PDB entry 1HV4 | X-ray diffraction, 2.80 A resolution | chains A and D of the 4 polymer chains in the assembly

[Chain A]
Molecule: Hemoglobin alpha-A chain
Organism: Anser indicus
Reference sequence: P01990 (HBA_ANSIN); numbering as in UniProt (aligned over 1-141)
Chain sequence (141 residues; numbered 1 to 141; the number before each row is that of its first residue):
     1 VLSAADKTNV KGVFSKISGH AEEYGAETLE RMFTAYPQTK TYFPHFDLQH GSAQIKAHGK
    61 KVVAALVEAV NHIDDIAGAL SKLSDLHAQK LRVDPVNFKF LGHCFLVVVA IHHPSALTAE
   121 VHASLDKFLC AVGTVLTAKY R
Bound ions: heme Fe near His87 (its only coordinating residue here)
Ligand contacts: heme (HEM): Met32, Thr39, Tyr42, Phe43, His45, Phe46, His58, Lys61, Val62, Ala65, Leu66, Leu83, Leu86, His87, Leu91, Val93, Asn97, Phe98, Leu101, Val132
What the authors report for this chain:
  - conformationally variable residues (side-chain flip): His58

[Chain D]
Molecule: Hemoglobin beta chain
Organism: Anser indicus
Reference sequence: P02118 (HBB_ANSIN); residue numbers follow UniProt; this construct covers 1-146
Chain sequence (146 residues; row label = number of the first residue in the row):
     1 VHWSAEEKQL ITGLWGKVNV ADCGAEALAR LLIVYPWTQR FFSSFGNLSS PTAILGNPMV
    61 RAHGKKVLTS FGDAVKNLDN IKNTFAQLSE LHCDKLHVDP ENFRLLGDIL IIVLAAHFAK
   121 EFTPDCQAAW QKLVRVVAHA LARKYH
Bound ions: heme Fe near His92 (its only coordinating residue here)
Ligand contacts: heme (HEM): Leu31, Thr38, Phe41, Phe42, Ser44, Phe45, His63, Lys66, Val67, Ser70, Phe71, Phe85, Leu88, His92, Leu96, Val98, Asn102, Phe103, Leu106, Val137, Leu141
Swiss-Prot annotation at these positions:
  - binding site (heme b): His63, His92
What the authors report for this chain:
  - binding site for heme: His63

[How chain A and chain D interact]
Pairs across the interface (15):
  Gln38(A) - His97(D)
  Thr41(A) - Arg40(D)
  Tyr42(A) - Arg40(D)
  Leu91(A) - Arg40(D)
  Arg92(A) - Pro36(D)  hydrogen bond (side chain-backbone)
  Arg92(A) - Trp37(D)
  Arg92(A) - Gln39(D)  hydrogen bond
  Arg92(A) - Arg40(D)
  Asp94(A) - Trp37(D)
  Asp94(A) - Asp99(D)
  Asp94(A) - Asn102(D)
  Pro95(A) - Trp37(D)
  Val96(A) - Asp99(D)
  Tyr140(A) - Pro36(D)  hydrophobic
  Tyr140(A) - Trp37(D)  hydrophobic
Other interface residues (no listed pair), chain A (11 interface residues in all): Val93, Phe100

[Overview]
The interface between chain A and chain D involves 11 residues on one side and 7 on the other; the contacts
include 2 hydrogen bonds. Among the polar pairs are Arg92(A)-Pro36(D) and Arg92(A)-Gln39(D). Ligands of chain
A: heme. Ligands of chain D: heme. From the paper: a binding site for heme at His63(D); conformational
variability at His58(A).
Chain A is Hemoglobin alpha-A chain and chain D is Hemoglobin beta chain, both from Anser indicus; the
structure, Crystal structure analysis of bar-head goose hemoglobin (deoxy form), was determined by X-ray
diffraction.
